5VK6 - chains B and C of the 3 polymer chains in the assembly; structure by X-ray diffraction, 2.25 A resolution.

Chain B:
Name: Antibody Light Chain
From: Mus musculus
Notes: antibody fragment or engineered binder
Amino-acid sequence (212 residues; numbered 1 to 212; the number before each row is that of its first residue):
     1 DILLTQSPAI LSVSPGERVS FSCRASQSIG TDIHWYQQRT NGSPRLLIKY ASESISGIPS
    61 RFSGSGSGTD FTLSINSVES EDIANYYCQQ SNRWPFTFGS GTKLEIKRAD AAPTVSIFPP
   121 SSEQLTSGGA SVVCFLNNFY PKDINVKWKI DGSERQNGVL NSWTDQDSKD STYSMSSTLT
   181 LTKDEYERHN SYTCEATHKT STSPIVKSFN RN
Disulfides: Cys23-Cys88, Cys134-Cys194

Chain C:
Name: pH-gated potassium channel KcsA
From: Streptomyces lividans
UniProt: P0A334 (KCSA_STRLI); numbering as in UniProt (aligned over 26-121)
Amino-acid sequence (96 residues; row label = number of the first residue in the row):
    26 WRCAGAATVL LVIVLLAGSY LAVLAERGAP GAQLITYPRA LWWSVATATT VGYGDLYPVT
    86 LWGRCVAVVV MVAGITSFGL VTAALATWFV GQCQQQ
Disulfides: Cys28-Cys118
Differences from the reference sequence: conflict Cys28 (Ala in P0A334), Ala71 (Glu in P0A334), Cys90 (Leu in P0A334), Gln117 (Arg in P0A334), Cys118 (Glu in P0A334), Gln120 (Glu in P0A334), Gln121 (Arg in P0A334)
Ion coordination: K+ site 1 near Thr75 (its only coordinating residue here); K+ site 2: Thr75, Val76; K+ site 3: Val76, Gly77; K+ site 4: Gly77, Tyr78
Small-molecule neighbours:
  - 1EM ((1S)-2-hydroxy-1-[(nonanoyloxy)methyl]ethyl myristate): Leu41, Ser44, Tyr45, Tyr62, Pro63, Arg64, Leu66, Trp67, Val70, Val84, Leu86, Arg89, Val93
  - nonan-1-ol (F09): Leu46, Leu49, Ala50, Trp87, Cys90, Val91, Val94
Reported in the primary citation:
  - conformationally variable residues (helix shift): Thr112

Interface between chain B and chain C:
Pairs across the interface (18):
  Asp1(B) - Pro55(C)
  Asp32(B) - Arg64(C)  salt bridge
  Tyr50(B) - Arg64(C)
  Ser91(B) - Ile60(C)
  Asn92(B) - Gln58(C)  hydrogen bond
  Arg93(B) - Gly56(C)  hydrogen bond (side chain-backbone)
  Arg93(B) - Ala57(C)
  Arg93(B) - Gln58(C)
  Arg93(B) - Ile60(C)
  Trp94(B) - Arg52(C)
  Trp94(B) - Gly53(C)
  Trp94(B) - Ala54(C)
  Trp94(B) - Pro55(C)
  Trp94(B) - Gly56(C)  hydrogen bond (backbone-backbone)
  Trp94(B) - Ala57(C)  hydrogen bond (backbone-backbone)
  Trp94(B) - Ile60(C)
  Phe96(B) - Arg52(C)
  Phe96(B) - Ile60(C)  hydrophobic

Summary:
The interface between chain B and chain C involves 8 residues on one side and 9 on the other, with 4 hydrogen
bonds and 1 salt bridge. Among the polar pairs are Asp32(B)-Arg64(C), Asn92(B)-Gln58(C) and Arg93(B)-Gly56(C).
Ligands of chain C: nonan-1-ol and compound 1EM. The paper reports conformational variability at Thr112(C).
Chain B is Antibody Light Chain (Mus musculus) and chain C is pH-gated potassium channel KcsA (Streptomyces
lividans); the structure, Open conformation of KcsA non-inactivating E71A mutant, was determined by X-ray
diffraction together with 5VKE and 5VKH from the same study.
